PDB entry 8T4B | electron microscopy, 3.50 A resolution | chains A and B of the 18 polymer chains in the assembly

# Chain A
Name: MD65 N332-GT5 SOSIP gp120
From: Human immunodeficiency virus 1
Sequence (481 residues; row label = number of the first residue in the row; note: 13 numbers in that range are skipped by the numbering (no residue carries them; nothing is unmodelled there); a row labelled like 185A-185J holds insertion residues (185A, then the next letters in order)):
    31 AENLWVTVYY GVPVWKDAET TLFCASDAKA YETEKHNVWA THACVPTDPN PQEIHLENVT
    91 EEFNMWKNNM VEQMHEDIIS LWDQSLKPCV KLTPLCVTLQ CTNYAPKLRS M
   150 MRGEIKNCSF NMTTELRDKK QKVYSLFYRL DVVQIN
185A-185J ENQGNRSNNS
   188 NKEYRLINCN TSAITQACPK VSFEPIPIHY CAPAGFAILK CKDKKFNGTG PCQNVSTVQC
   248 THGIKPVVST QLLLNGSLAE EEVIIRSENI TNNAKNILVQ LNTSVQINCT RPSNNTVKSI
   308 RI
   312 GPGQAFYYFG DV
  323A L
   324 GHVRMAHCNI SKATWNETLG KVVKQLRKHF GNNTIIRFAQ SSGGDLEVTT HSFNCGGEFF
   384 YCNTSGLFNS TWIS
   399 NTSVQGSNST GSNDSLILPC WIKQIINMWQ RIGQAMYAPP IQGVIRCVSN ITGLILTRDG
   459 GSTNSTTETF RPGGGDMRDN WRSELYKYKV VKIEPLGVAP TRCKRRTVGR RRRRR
Unresolved in the structure: 31-32, 58-65, 185A-185J, 399-411, 458-462, 505-513
Disulfide bonds: Cys54-Cys74, Cys119-Cys205, Cys126-Cys196, Cys131-Cys157, Cys218-Cys247, Cys228-Cys239, Cys296-Cys331, Cys378-Cys445, Cys385-Cys418
Glycans and other covalent adducts: N-acetylglucosamine (NAG) linked to Asn88, Asn156, Asn160, Asn197, Asn234, Asn241, Asn262, Asn276, Asn289, Asn295, Asn301, Asn339, Asn386, Asn448; glycan linked to Asn332

# Chain B
Name: MD65 N332-GT5 SOSIP gp41
From: Human immunodeficiency virus 1
Sequence (153 residues; each row starts with the number of its first residue):
   512 AAGIGASSDG FLGAAGSTMG AASMTLTVQA RNLLSGIVQQ QSNLLRAPEP QQHLLKDTHW
   572 GIKQLQARVL AVEHYLRDQQ LLGIWGCSGK LICCTNVPWN SSWSNRNLSE IWDNMTWLQW
   632 DKEISNYTQI IYGLLEESQN QQEKNEQDLL ALD
Unresolved in the structure: 512-519, 547-571
Disulfide bonds: Cys598-Cys604
Glycans and other covalent adducts: N-acetylglucosamine (NAG) linked to Asn611
Small-molecule neighbours: N-acetylglucosamine (NAG; 2-acetamido-2-deoxy-beta-D-glucopyranose): Gly524, Gly527, Ser528

# Chain A / chain B interface
Cross-chain cystine bridges: Cys501(A)-Cys605(B)
Pairs across the interface - 89 pairs, chain A then chain B:
  Leu34(A) with Pro609(B); Trp610(B), hydrogen bond (backbone-backbone); Leu619(B), hydrophobic
  Trp35(A) with Thr606(B); Asn607(B); Val608(B); Pro609(B)
  Val36(A) with Thr606(B), hydrogen bond (backbone-side chain); Val608(B), hydrogen bond (backbone-backbone); Trp610(B), hydrophobic; Ile642(B), hydrophobic
  Thr37(A) with Cys604(B)
  Val38(A) with Leu593(B), hydrophobic; Trp596(B), hydrophobic; Leu602(B); Ile603(B); Cys604(B), hydrogen bond (backbone-backbone); Thr606(B); Leu646(B), hydrophobic
  Tyr39(A) with Leu537(B), hydrophobic; Leu602(B); Ile603(B), hydrophobic; Trp623(B); Trp628(B), hydrophobic
  Tyr40(A) with Leu537(B); Leu544(B); Tyr586(B); Gln590(B), hydrogen bond; Leu593(B), hydrophobic; Leu602(B), hydrogen bond (backbone-backbone)
  Gly41(A) with Leu537(B); Gln540(B), hydrogen bond (backbone-side chain)
  Val42(A) with Leu537(B); Trp628(B), hydrophobic
  Pro43(A) with Leu523(B), hydrophobic
  Val44(A) with Trp628(B); Leu629(B); Asp632(B)
  Trp45(A) with Ala526(B), hydrophobic; Leu629(B), hydrophobic
  Lys46(A) with Asp632(B), salt bridge
  Thr51(A) with Lys574(B); Gln575(B)
  Leu52(A) with Gln575(B)
  Ile84(A) with Asp520(B); Phe522(B)
  Leu86(A) with Leu523(B)
  Glu87(A) with Gly527(B)
  Asn88(A) with Gly527(B)
  Val89(A) with Gly527(B)
  Ala221(A) with Leu544(B); Leu545(B); Ser546(B); Ala582(B)
  Gly222(A) with Asn543(B); Leu544(B)
  Ala224(A) with Phe522(B), hydrophobic
  Thr244(A) with Leu523(B)
  Lys490(A) with His585(B), hydrogen bond
  Ile491(A) with Phe522(B), hydrophobic; Leu523(B), hydrophobic
  Pro493(A) with Leu544(B), hydrophobic
  Leu494(A) with Leu592(B), hydrophobic; Leu593(B), hydrophobic
  Val496(A) with Trp628(B); Trp631(B), hydrogen bond (backbone-side chain); Ile635(B); Ile642(B), hydrophobic
  Ala497(A) with Trp623(B), hydrophobic; Trp628(B), hydrophobic
  Pro498(A) with Trp610(B), hydrophobic; Leu619(B); Ile622(B), hydrophobic; Trp623(B), hydrogen bond (backbone-side chain); Trp631(B)
  Thr499(A) with Trp623(B)
  Cys501(A) with Cys605(B), disulfide; Thr606(B)
  Lys502(A) with Thr606(B); Asn607(B)
  Arg503(A) with Trp596(B), hydrogen bond (side chain-backbone); Gly597(B); Cys598(B), hydrogen bond; Cys604(B), hydrogen bond; Cys605(B), hydrogen bond (side chain-backbone); Thr606(B); Asn607(B), hydrogen bond (backbone-side chain); Gln650(B), hydrogen bond; Gln653(B)
Other interface residues (no listed pair), chain A (39 interface residues in all): Thr50, Phe53, Arg500, Arg504
Other interface residues (no listed pair), chain B (55 interface residues in all): Gly521, Gly524, Ala525, Met530, Ala533, Ser534, Ala541, Ala578, Asp589, Lys601, Trp614, Tyr643

# In short
Chain A and chain B form an interface of 39 and 55 residues respectively; the contacts include 1 disulfide
bond, 16 hydrogen bonds and 1 salt bridge. Polar contacts include Lys46(A)-Asp632(B), Val36(A)-Thr606(B) and
Tyr40(A)-Gln590(B). Bound to chain B: N-acetylglucosamine.
Chain A is MD65 N332-GT5 SOSIP gp120 and chain B is MD65 N332-GT5 SOSIP gp41, both from Human immunodeficiency
virus 1; the structure, MD65 N332-GT5 SOSIP in complex with RM_N332_32 Fab and RM20A3, was determined by
electron microscopy together with 8T49, 8T4D, 8T4K and 8T4L from the same study.
